6UQ1 - chains A and E of the 13 polymer chains in the assembly; structure by X-ray diffraction, 3.60 A resolution.

[Chain A]
Name: DNA-directed RNA polymerase II subunit RPB1
Organism: Saccharomyces cerevisiae (strain ATCC 204508 / S288c)
Notes: EC 2.7.7.6
UniProtKB: P04050 (RPB1_YEAST); residues 1-1733 here = UniProt positions 1-1733
Sequence (1733 residues; row label = number of the first residue in the row):
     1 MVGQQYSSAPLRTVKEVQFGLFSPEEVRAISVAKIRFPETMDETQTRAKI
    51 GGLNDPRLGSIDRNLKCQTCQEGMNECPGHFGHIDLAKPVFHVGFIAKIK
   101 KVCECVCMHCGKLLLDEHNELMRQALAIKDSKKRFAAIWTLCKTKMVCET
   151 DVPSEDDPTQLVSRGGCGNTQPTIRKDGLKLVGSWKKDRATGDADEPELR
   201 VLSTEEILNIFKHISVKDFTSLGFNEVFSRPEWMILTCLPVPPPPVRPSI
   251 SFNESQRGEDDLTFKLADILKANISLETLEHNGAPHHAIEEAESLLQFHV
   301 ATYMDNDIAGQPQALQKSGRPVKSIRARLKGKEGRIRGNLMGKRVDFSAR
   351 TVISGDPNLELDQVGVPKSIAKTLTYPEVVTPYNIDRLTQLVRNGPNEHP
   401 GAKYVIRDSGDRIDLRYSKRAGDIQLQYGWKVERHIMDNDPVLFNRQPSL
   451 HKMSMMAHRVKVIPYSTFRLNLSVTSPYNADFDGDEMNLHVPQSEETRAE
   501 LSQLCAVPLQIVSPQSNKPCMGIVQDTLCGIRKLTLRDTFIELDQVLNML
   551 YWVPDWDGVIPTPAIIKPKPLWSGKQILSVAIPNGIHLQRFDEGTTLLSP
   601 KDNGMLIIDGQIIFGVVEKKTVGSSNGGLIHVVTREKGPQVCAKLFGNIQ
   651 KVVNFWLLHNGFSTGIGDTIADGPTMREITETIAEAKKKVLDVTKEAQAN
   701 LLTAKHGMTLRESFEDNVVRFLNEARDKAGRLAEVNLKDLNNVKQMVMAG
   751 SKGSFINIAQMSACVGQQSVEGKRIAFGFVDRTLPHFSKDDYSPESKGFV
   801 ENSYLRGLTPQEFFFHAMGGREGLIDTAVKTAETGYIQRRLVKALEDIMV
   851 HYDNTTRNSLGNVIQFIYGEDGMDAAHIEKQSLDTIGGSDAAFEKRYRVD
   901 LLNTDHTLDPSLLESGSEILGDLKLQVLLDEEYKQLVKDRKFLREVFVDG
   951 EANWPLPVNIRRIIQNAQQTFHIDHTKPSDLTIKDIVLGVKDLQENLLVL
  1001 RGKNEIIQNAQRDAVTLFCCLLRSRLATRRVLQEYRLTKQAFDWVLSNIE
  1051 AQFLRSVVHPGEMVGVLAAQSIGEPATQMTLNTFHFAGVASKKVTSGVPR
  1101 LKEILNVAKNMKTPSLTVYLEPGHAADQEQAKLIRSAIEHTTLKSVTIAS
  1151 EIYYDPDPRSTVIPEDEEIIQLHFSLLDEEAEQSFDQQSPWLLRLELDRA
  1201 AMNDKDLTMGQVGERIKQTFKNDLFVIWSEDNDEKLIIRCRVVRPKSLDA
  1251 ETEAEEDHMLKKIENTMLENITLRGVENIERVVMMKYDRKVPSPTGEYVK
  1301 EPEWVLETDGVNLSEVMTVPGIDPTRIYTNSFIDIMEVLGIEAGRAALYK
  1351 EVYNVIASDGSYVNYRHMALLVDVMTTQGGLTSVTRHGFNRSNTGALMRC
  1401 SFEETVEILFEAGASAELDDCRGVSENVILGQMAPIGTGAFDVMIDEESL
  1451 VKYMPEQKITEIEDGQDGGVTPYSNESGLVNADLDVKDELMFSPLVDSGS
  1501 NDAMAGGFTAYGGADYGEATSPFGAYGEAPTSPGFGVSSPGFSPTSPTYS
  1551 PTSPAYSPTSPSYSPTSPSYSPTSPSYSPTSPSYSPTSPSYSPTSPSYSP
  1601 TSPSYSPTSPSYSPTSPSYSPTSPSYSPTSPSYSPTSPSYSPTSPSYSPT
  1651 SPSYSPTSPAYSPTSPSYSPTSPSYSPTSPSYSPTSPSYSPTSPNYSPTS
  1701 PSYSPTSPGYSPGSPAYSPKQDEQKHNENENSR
Disordered / not traced: 1-2, 154-163, 187-198, 250-256, 1082-1091, 1177-1186, 1244-1256, 1447-1733
Disulfides: C105-C142
Metal / ion sites: Zn2+ site 1: C67, C77, H80; Zn2+ site 2: C107, C110, C148, C167; Mg2+: D481, D483, D485 (shared with 1 residue of chain R)
UniProt features mapped onto this chain:
  - region: P248 to D260 (Lid loop), N306 to K323 (Rudder loop), P810 to E822 (Bridging helix)
  - binding site (Zn(2+)): C67, C70, C77, H80, C107, C110, C148, C167
  - binding site (Mg(2+)): D481, D483, D485
  - modified residue: T1471 (Phosphothreonine)
  - cross-link (Glycyl lysine isopeptide (Lys-Gly)): K695 (interchain with G-Cter in ubiquitin), K1246 (interchain with G-Cter in ubiquitin), K1350 (interchain with G-Cter in ubiquitin)
  - natural variant: S1653 to P1659 (deletion: In strain: A364A)
  - mutagenesis: K1246 (K1246R: Impairs ubiquitination during transcription stress)

[Chain E]
Name: DNA-directed RNA polymerases I, II, and III subunit RPABC1
Organism: Saccharomyces cerevisiae (strain ATCC 204508 / S288c)
UniProtKB: P20434 (RPAB1_YEAST); residues 1-215 here = UniProt positions 1-215
Sequence (215 residues; numbered 1 to 215; the number before each row is that of its first residue):
     1 MDQENERNISRLWRAFRTVKEMVKDRGYFITQEEVELPLEDFKAKYCDSM
    51 GRPQRKMMSFQANPTEESISKFPDMGSLWVEFCDEPSVGVKTMKTFVIHI
   101 QEKNFQTGIFVYQNNITPSAMKLVPSIPPATIETFNEAALVVNITHHELV
   151 PKHIRLSSDEKRELLKRYRLKESQLPRIQRADPVALYLGLKRGEVVKIIR
   201 KSETSGRYASYRICM
Disordered / not traced: 1-2

[Chain A / chain E interface]
Contacting residue pairs - 81 pairs, chain A then chain E:
  D853(A) with R169(E), salt bridge
  R857(A) with Y168(E), hydrogen bond (side chain-backbone); Q174(E), hydrogen bond
  L860(A) with Q174(E), hydrogen bond (backbone-side chain)
  G861(A) with Q174(E), hydrogen bond (backbone-side chain)
  N862(A) with Q174(E)
  V863(A) with L170(E), hydrophobic; Q174(E), hydrogen bond (backbone-backbone); P176(E)
  Q865(A) with Y208(E)
  F866(A) with Y168(E), hydrophobic; Y208(E), hydrogen bond (backbone-side chain); A209(E); Y211(E)
  I867(A) with Y208(E)
  G869(A) with T204(E), hydrogen bond (backbone-side chain)
  E870(A) with R200(E), salt bridge; S202(E); T204(E); S205(E), hydrogen bond (backbone-side chain); Y208(E)
  D871(A) with T204(E); S205(E)
  F942(A) with G206(E); R207(E)
  E945(A) with K201(E), hydrogen bond (backbone-side chain)
  V946(A) with K201(E); S202(E)
  W954(A) with E203(E)
  N1004(A) with E163(E); R167(E), hydrogen bond
  I1006(A) with E163(E); R167(E)
  D1013(A) with S205(E); G206(E); R207(E), salt bridge
  A1014(A) with S205(E)
  T1016(A) with G206(E)
  L1017(A) with E203(E); T204(E); S205(E); G206(E)
  M1317(A) with V142(E), hydrophobic
  T1318(A) with R11(E), hydrogen bond; R14(E); A138(E); V141(E)
  V1319(A) with R14(E), hydrogen bond (backbone-side chain)
  P1324(A) with V142(E), hydrophobic; H147(E)
  T1325(A) with H146(E); H147(E), hydrogen bond (backbone-side chain); E148(E), hydrogen bond (backbone-backbone)
  R1326(A) with E148(E)
  I1327(A) with H147(E), hydrogen bond (backbone-side chain)
  E1337(A) with P183(E)
  V1338(A) with I144(E); P183(E)
  L1339(A) with H147(E); V150(E)
  G1340(A) with D182(E); P183(E)
  I1341(A) with I178(E), hydrophobic; D182(E), hydrogen bond (backbone-side chain)
  E1342(A) with I198(E); R200(E), salt bridge; R212(E), salt bridge
  A1343(A) with L149(E); V150(E), hydrophobic
  R1345(A) with R200(E)
  A1346(A) with L149(E), hydrophobic
  Y1349(A) with E203(E)
  Y1365(A) with E203(E); T204(E)
  D1373(A) with R200(E), salt bridge
  T1376(A) with R212(E)
  T1377(A) with P176(E); R177(E), hydrogen bond (backbone-backbone); R212(E)
  Q1378(A) with R177(E)
  G1379(A) with R177(E)
Also at the interface, not in a pair above, chain A (54 interface residues in all): L121, T855, F947, I1007, P1320, Y1328, M1336, A1347, R1366
Also at the interface, not in a pair above, chain E (43 interface residues in all): K122, P151, H153, S173, L175, Q179, V184, S210

[In short]
The interface between chain A and chain E involves 54 residues on one side and 43 on the other; the contacts
include 17 hydrogen bonds and 6 salt bridges. Among the polar pairs are D853(A)-R169(E), E870(A)-R200(E) and
D1013(A)-R207(E).
Here chain A is DNA-directed RNA polymerase II subunit RPB1 and chain E is DNA-directed RNA polymerases I, II,
and III subunit RPABC1, both from Saccharomyces cerevisiae (strain ATCC 204508 / S288c). Entry 6UQ1 (RNA
polymerase II elongation complex with 5-guanidinohydantoin lesion in state 6) was determined by X-ray
diffraction (same publication as 6UPX, 6UPY, 6UPZ, 6UQ0, 6UQ2 and 6UQ3).
